PDB entry 3J1V | electron microscopy, 11.70 A resolution (very low resolution: no residue pairs are listed; an interface is given only as per-side residue counts) | chains A and B of the 15 polymer chains in the assembly

== Chain A (and B) ==
Name: Protein InvG
Organism: Salmonella enterica subsp. enterica serovar Typhimurium
Notes: chain B of this document is another copy of the same molecule, construct and numbering; everything in this record applies to it too
UniProtKB: P35672 (INVG_SALTY); numbering as in UniProt (aligned over 22-178)
Amino-acid sequence (157 residues; each row starts with the number of its first residue):
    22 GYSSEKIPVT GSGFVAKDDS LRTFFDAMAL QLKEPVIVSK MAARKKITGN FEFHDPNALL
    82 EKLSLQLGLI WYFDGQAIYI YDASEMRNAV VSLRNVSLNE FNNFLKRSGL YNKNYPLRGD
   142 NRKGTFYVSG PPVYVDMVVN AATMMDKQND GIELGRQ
Disordered / not traced: 22-33, 173-178
What the authors report for this chain:
  - self-association interface (contacts with another copy of this molecule): D95 to I99
  - mutagenesis - Q97L: unchanged stability

== How chain A and chain B interact ==
At this resolution (12 A) residue pairs are not listed: 13 residues of chain A and 9 of chain B lie at the interface.

== In short ==
The interface between chain A and chain B involves 13 residues on one side and 9 on the other. From the paper:
Q97L of chain A leaves stability unchanged; a self-association interface involving D95(A).
Both chains are Protein InvG (Salmonella enterica subsp. enterica serovar Typhimurium). Entry 3J1V (A refined
model of the prototypical Salmonella typhimurium T3SS basal body reveals the molecular basis for ...) was
determined by electron microscopy, deposited together with 3J1W, 3J1X, 4G2S, 4G08 and 4G1I.
